PDB entry 3N55 | X-ray diffraction, 1.57 A resolution | chains A and B

== Chain A ==
Name: Peptidase
From: Shewanella oneidensis
Notes: fragment: N-terminal domain 1-116
UniProt: Q8EGA7 (Q8EGA7_SHEON); residues 1-116 here = UniProt positions 1-116
Sequence (119 residues; numbered -2 to 116; the number before each row is that of its first residue; numbers below 1 keep their minus sign (Ser-2 is residue -2)):
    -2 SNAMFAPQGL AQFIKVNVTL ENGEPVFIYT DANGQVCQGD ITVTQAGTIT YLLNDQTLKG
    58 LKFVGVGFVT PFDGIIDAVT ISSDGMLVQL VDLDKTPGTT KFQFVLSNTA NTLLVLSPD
Not modelled in the structure: -2 to 5
Covalently attached groups: covalent link Lys98-Asp116
Modified residues: Mse1 (selenomethionine); Mse83 (selenomethionine; parent Met)
Differences from the reference sequence: expression tag (-2 to 0)
Bound ions: Zn2+: Gly71, Asp74, Asp91, Thr93

== Chain B ==
Name: Peptidase
From: Shewanella oneidensis
Notes: fragment: C-terminal domain 117-125
UniProt: Q8EGA7 (Q8EGA7_SHEON); residue numbers follow UniProt; this construct covers 117-125
Sequence (9 residues; row label = number of the first residue in the row):
   117 PQIINRPQN
Not modelled in the structure: 124-125

== Chain A / chain B interface ==
Pairs across the interface - 39 pairs, chain A then chain B:
  Tyr26(A) - Pro117(B)
  Gln35(A) - Pro117(B)
  Gly36(A) - Pro117(B)
  Asp37(A) - Pro117(B)
  Asp37(A) - Gln118(B)  hydrogen bond (side chain-backbone)
  Ile38(A) - Gln118(B)
  Ile38(A) - Ile119(B)
  Ile38(A) - Ile120(B)  hydrogen bond (backbone-backbone)
  Thr39(A) - Ile120(B)
  Thr39(A) - Arg122(B)
  Val40(A) - Ile119(B)  hydrophobic
  Val40(A) - Ile120(B)  hydrogen bond (backbone-backbone)
  Val40(A) - Asn121(B)
  Val40(A) - Arg122(B)  hydrogen bond (backbone-backbone)
  Thr41(A) - Arg122(B)
  Thr41(A) - Pro123(B)
  Ile46(A) - Ile119(B)  hydrophobic
  Ile72(A) - Asn121(B)  hydrogen bond (backbone-side chain)
  Ile73(A) - Ile119(B)  hydrophobic
  Asp89(A) - Ile119(B)
  Asp89(A) - Asn121(B)  hydrogen bond
  Lys92(A) - Asn121(B)
  Lys92(A) - Arg122(B)
  Lys92(A) - Pro123(B)
  Thr93(A) - Asn121(B)  hydrogen bond (backbone-side chain)
  Pro94(A) - Asn121(B)
  Pro94(A) - Pro123(B)
  Gly95(A) - Ile120(B)
  Gly95(A) - Asn121(B)  hydrogen bond (backbone-backbone)
  Thr96(A) - Gln118(B)
  Thr96(A) - Ile119(B)  hydrogen bond (side chain-backbone)
  Thr96(A) - Ile120(B)
  Thr97(A) - Gln118(B)
  Thr97(A) - Ile119(B)  hydrogen bond (backbone-backbone)
  Lys98(A) - Pro117(B)
  Lys98(A) - Gln118(B)
  Phe99(A) - Pro117(B)  hydrogen bond (backbone-backbone)
  Phe99(A) - Ile119(B)  hydrophobic
  Phe101(A) - Pro117(B)
Other interface residues (no listed pair), chain A (23 interface residues in all): Tyr48, Leu87

== Overview ==
Chain A and chain B form an interface of 23 and 7 residues respectively; the contacts include 11 hydrogen
bonds. Polar contacts include Asp37(A)-Gln118(B), Ile72(A)-Asn121(B) and Asp89(A)-Asn121(B). The Zn2+ site is
built by Gly71(A), Asp74(A), Asp91(A) and Thr93(A).
Here chain A is Peptidase and chain B is Peptidase, both from Shewanella oneidensis. Entry 3N55 (SO1698
protein, an aspartic peptidase from Shewanella oneidensis) was determined by X-ray diffraction (same
publication as 3NJF, 3NJG and 3NJI).
